7SZ6 - chains e and f of the 11 polymer chains in the assembly; structure by electron microscopy, 6.24 A resolution (low resolution: residue-level contacts below are approximate; hydrogen-bond / salt-bridge calls are withheld).

Chain e (and f):
Molecule: Portal protein
From: Pseudomonas virus PaP3
Notes: chain f of this document is another copy of the same molecule, construct and numbering; everything in this record applies to it too
UniProt: Q8H9R8 (Q8H9R8_9CAUD); numbering as in UniProt (aligned over 1-705)
Chain sequence (705 residues; numbered 1 to 705; the number before each row is that of its first residue):
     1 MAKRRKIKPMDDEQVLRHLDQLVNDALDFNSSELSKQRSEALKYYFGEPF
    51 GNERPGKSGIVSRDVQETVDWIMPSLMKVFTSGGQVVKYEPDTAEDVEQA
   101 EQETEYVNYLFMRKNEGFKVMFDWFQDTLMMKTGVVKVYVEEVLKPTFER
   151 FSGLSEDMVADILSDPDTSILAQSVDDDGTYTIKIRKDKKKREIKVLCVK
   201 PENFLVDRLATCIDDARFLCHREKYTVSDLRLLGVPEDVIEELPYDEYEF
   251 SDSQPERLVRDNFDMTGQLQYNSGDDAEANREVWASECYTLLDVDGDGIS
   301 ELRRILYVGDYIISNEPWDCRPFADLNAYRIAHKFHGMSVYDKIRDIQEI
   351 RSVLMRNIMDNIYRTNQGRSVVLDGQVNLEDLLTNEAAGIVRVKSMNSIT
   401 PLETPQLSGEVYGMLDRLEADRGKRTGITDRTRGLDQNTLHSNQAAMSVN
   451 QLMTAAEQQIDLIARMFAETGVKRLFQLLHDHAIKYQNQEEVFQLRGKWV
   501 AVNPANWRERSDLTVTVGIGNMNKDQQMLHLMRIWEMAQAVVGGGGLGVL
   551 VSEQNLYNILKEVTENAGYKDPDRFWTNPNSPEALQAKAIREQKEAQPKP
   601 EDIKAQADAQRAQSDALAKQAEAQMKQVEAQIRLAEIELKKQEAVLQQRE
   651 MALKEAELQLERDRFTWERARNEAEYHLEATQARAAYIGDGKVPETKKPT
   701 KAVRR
Disordered / not traced: 1-8, 149-184, 242-277, 435-444, 596-705 (chain f: 1-8, 149-184, 242-277, 373-396, 435-444, 596-705)

Interface between chain e and chain f:
Residue-residue contacts (41):
  Ile60(e) with Ile350(f)
  Arg63(e) with Arg345(f); Asp346(f)
  Asp70(e) with Gln459(f)
  Trp71(e) with Ala456(f); Glu457(f)
  Pro74(e) with Glu457(f)
  Ser75(e) with Glu457(f)
  Lys78(e) with Met453(f); Glu457(f)
  Phe118(e) with Glu469(f)
  Lys119(e) with Arg330(f)
  Gln126(e) with Arg330(f)
  Lys200(e) with His333(f)
  Ser228(e) with Ile299(f)
  Tyr363(e) with Val353(f); Asn357(f)
  Asn366(e) with Asn357(f); Arg364(f)
  Ser370(e) with Arg369(f)
  Asn385(e) with Arg54(f)
  Asn397(e) with Val371(f)
  Gln406(e) with Ser408(f)
  Tyr412(e) with Met414(f)
  Glu419(e) with Lys424(f)
  Thr432(e) with Ala456(f)
  Glu490(e) with Asp92(f)
  Gln527(e) with Arg533(f)
  Trp535(e) with Met537(f); Ala540(f); Val541(f)
  Val563(e) with Arg533(f)
  Tyr569(e) with Arg533(f); Ile534(f)
  Asp573(e) with Asn555(f)
  Arg574(e) with Asn555(f)
  Phe575(e) with Asn555(f)
  Trp576(e) with Leu550(f); Val551(f)
  Ala587(e) with Val549(f)
  Arg591(e) with Val549(f)
Interface residues without a listed pair, chain e (48 interface residues in all): Phe46, Ser62, Glu67, Phe122, Asp123, Asp127, Arg351, Met355, Asp381, Glu386, Val391, Glu403, Val492, Leu531, Glu553, Ala567
Interface residues without a listed pair, chain f (43 interface residues in all): Thr93, Ala332, Asp342, Asn361, Thr400, Pro405, Arg425, Ile428, Arg465, Val517, Asn558, Ile559, Glu562

In short:
Chain e and chain f form an interface of 48 and 43 residues respectively.
Both chains are Portal protein (Pseudomonas virus PaP3). Entry 7SZ6 (Kinetically trapped Pseudomonas-phage
PaP3 portal protein - delta barrel mutant class-3) was determined by electron microscopy together with 7SXK,
7SYA and 7SZ4 from the same study.
